9MSG - chains I and J of the 14 polymer chains in the assembly; structure by electron microscopy, 2.70 A resolution.

Chain I:
Name: DNA-directed RNA polymerase subunit beta
From: Escherichia coli
Notes: EC 2.7.7.6
Reference sequence: P0A8V2 (RPOB_ECOLI); residue numbers follow UniProt; this construct covers 1-1342
Amino-acid sequence (1342 residues; numbered 1 to 1342; the number before each row is that of its first residue):
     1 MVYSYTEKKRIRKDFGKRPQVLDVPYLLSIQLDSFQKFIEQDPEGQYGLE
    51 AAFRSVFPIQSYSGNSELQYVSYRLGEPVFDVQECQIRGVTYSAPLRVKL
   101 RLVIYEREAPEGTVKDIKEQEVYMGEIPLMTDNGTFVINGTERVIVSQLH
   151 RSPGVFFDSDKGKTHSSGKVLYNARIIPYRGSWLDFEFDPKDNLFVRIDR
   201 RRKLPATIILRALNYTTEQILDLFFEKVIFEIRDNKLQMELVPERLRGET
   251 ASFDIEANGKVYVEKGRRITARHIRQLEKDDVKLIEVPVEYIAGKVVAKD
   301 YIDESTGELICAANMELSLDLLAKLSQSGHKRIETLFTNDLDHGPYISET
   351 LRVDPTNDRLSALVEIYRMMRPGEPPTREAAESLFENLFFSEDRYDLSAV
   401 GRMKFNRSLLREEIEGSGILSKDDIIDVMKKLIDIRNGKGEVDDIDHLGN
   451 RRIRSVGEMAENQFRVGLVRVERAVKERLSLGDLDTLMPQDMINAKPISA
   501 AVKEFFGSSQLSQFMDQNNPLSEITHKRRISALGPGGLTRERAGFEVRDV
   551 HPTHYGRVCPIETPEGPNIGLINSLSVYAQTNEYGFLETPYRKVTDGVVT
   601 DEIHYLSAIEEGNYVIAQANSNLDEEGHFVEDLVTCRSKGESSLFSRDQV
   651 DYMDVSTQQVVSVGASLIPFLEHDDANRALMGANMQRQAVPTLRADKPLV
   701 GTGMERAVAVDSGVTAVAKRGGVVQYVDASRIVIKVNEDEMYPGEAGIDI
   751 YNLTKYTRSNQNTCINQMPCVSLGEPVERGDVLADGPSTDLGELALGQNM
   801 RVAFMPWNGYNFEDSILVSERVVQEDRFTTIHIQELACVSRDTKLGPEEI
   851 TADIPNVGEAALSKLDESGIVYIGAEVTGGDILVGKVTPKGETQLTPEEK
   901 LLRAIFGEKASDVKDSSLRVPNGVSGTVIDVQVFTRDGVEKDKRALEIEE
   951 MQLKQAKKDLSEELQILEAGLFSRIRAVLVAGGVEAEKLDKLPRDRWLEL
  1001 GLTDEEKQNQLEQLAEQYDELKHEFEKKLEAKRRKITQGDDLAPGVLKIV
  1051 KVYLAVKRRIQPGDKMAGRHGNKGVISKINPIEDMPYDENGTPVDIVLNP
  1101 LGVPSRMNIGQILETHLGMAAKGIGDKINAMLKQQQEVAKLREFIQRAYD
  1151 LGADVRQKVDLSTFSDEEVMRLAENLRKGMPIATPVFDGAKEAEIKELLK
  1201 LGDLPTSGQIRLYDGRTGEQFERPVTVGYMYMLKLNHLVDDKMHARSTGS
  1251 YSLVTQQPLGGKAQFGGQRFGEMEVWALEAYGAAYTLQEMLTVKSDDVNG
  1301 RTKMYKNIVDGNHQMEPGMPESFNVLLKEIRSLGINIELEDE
Not modelled in the structure: 1, 1342
Residues lining bound ligands: pyrophosphate (POP): Arg-678, Ser-1105, Arg-1106
Curated features (UniProtKB/Swiss-Prot):
  - modified residue (N6-acetyllysine): Lys-1022, Lys-1200
  - mutagenesis: Ile-561 (I561S: Resistant to antibiotics salinamide A and B), Ile-569 (I569S: Resistant to antibiotics salinamide A and B), Ala-665 (A665E: Resistant to antibiotics salinamide A and B), Asp-675 (D675A/G: Resistant to antibiotics salinamide A and B), Asn-677 (N677H/K: Resistant to antibiotics salinamide A and B), Leu-680 (L680M: Resistant to antibiotics salinamide A and B), Glu-813 (E813K: Disrupts the enzyme's active center)

Chain J:
Name: DNA-directed RNA polymerase subunit beta'
From: Escherichia coli
Notes: EC 2.7.7.6
Reference sequence: P0A8T8 (RPOC_ECO57); residue numbers follow UniProt; this construct covers 1-1407
Amino-acid sequence (1415 residues; numbered 1 to 1415; the number before each row is that of its first residue):
     1 MKDLLKFLKAQTKTEEFDAIKIALASPDMIRSWSFGEVKKPETINYRTFK
    51 PERDGLFCARIFGPVKDYECLCGKYKRLKHRGVICEKCGVEVTQTKVRRE
   101 RMGHIELASPTAHIWFLKSLPSRIGLLLDMPLRDIERVLYFESYVVIEGG
   151 MTNLERQQILTEEQYLDALEEFGDEFDAKMGAEAIQALLKSMDLEQECEQ
   201 LREELNETNSETKRKKLTKRIKLLEAFVQSGNKPEWMILTVLPVLPPDLR
   251 PLVPLDGGRFATSDLNDLYRRVINRNNRLKRLLDLAAPDIIVRNEKRMLQ
   301 EAVDALLDNGRRGRAITGSNKRPLKSLADMIKGKQGRFRQNLLGKRVDYS
   351 GRSVITVGPYLRLHQCGLPKKMALELFKPFIYGKLELRGLATTIKAAKKM
   401 VEREEAVVWDILDEVIREHPVLLNRAPTLHRLGIQAFEPVLIEGKAIQLH
   451 PLVCAAYNADFDGDQMAVHVPLTLEAQLEARALMMSTNNILSPANGEPII
   501 VPSQDVVLGLYYMTRDCVNAKGEGMVLTGPKEAERLYRSGLASLHARVKV
   551 RITEYEKDANGELVAKTSLKDTTVGRAILWMIVPKGLPYSIVNQALGKKA
   601 ISKMLNTCYRILGLKPTVIFADQIMYTGFAYAARSGASVGIDDMVIPEKK
   651 HEIISEAEAEVAEIQEQFQSGLVTAGERYNKVIDIWAAANDRVSKAMMDN
   701 LQTETVINRDGQEEKQVSFNSIYMMADSGARGSAAQIRQLAGMRGLMAKP
   751 DGSIIETPITANFREGLNVLQYFISTHGARKGLADTALKTANSGYLTRRL
   801 VDVAQDLVVTEDDCGTHEGIMMTPVIEGGDVKEPLRDRVLGRVTAEDVLK
   851 PGTADILVPRNTLLHEQWCDLLEENSVDAVKVRSVVSCDTDFGVCAHCYG
   901 RDLARGHIINKGEAIGVIAAQSIGEPGTQLTMRTFHIGGAASRAAAESSI
   951 QVKNKGSIKLSNVKSVVNSSGKLVITSRNTELKLIDEFGRTKESYKVPYG
  1001 AVLAKGDGEQVAGGETVANWDPHTMPVITEVSGFVRFTDMIDGQTITRQT
  1051 DELTGLSSLVVLDSAERTAGGKDLRPALKIVDAQGNDVLIPGTDMPAQYF
  1101 LPGKAIVQLEDGVQISSGDTLARIPQESGGTKDITGGLPRVADLFEARRP
  1151 KEPAILAEISGIVSFGKETKGKRRLVITPVDGSDPYEEMIPKWRQLNVFE
  1201 GERVERGDVISDGPEAPHDILRLRGVHAVTRYIVNEVQDVYRLQGVKIND
  1251 KHIEVIVRQMLRKATIVNAGSSDFLEGEQVEYSRVKIANRELEANGKVGA
  1301 TYSRDLLGITKASLATESFISAASFQETTRVLTEAAVAGKRDELRGLKEN
  1351 VIVGRLIPAGTGYAYHQDRMRRRAAGEAPAAPQVTAEDASASLAELLNAG
  1401 LGGSDNELELEVLFQ
Not modelled in the structure: 933-947, 1127-1134, 1375-1415
Sequence notes: expression tag (1408-1415)
Metal / ion sites: Zn2+ site 1: Cys-70, Cys-72, Cys-85, Cys-88; Mg2+: Asp-460, Asp-462, Asp-464; Zn2+ site 2: Cys-814, Cys-888, Cys-895, Cys-898
Curated features (UniProtKB/Swiss-Prot):
  - binding site (Zn(2+)): Cys-70, Cys-72, Cys-85, Cys-88, Cys-814, Cys-888, Cys-895, Cys-898
  - binding site (Mg(2+)): Asp-460, Asp-462, Asp-464
  - modified residue: Lys-972 (N6-acetyllysine)

Interface between chain I and chain J:
Residue-residue contacts (295):
  Phe-545(I) with Asp-785(J); Leu-788(J), hydrophobic
  Arg-548(I) with Arg-780(J)
  Val-550(I) with Pro-750(J); His-777(J), hydrogen bond (backbone-side chain); Arg-780(J)
  His-551(I) with Phe-773(J)
  Tyr-555(I) with Val-769(J); Phe-773(J)
  Pro-560(I) with Phe-773(J), hydrophobic; Thr-776(J); Arg-780(J)
  Ile-561(I) with Tyr-772(J), hydrophobic
  Thr-563(I) with Arg-780(J)
  Gly-566(I) with Ala-787(J)
  Ile-569(I) with Leu-783(J), hydrophobic; Ala-784(J)
  Gln-618(I) with Leu-770(J)
  Thr-635(I) with Leu-770(J)
  Arg-637(I) with Leu-770(J)
  Ser-642(I) with Leu-770(J)
  Thr-657(I) with Val-769(J)
  Val-660(I) with Val-769(J), hydrophobic; Phe-773(J), hydrophobic
  Leu-671(I) with Tyr-772(J)
  Glu-672(I) with Gly-766(J); Leu-767(J), hydrogen bond (backbone-backbone)
  His-673(I) with Phe-763(J), hydrogen bond (side chain-backbone); Arg-764(J), hydrogen bond (side chain-backbone); Glu-765(J); Gly-766(J)
  Asp-674(I) with Phe-763(J); Tyr-772(J), hydrogen bond (backbone-side chain)
  Asp-675(I) with Phe-763(J); Tyr-772(J)
  Ala-676(I) with Tyr-772(J); Ala-779(J), hydrophobic
  Asn-677(I) with Ala-779(J); Leu-783(J)
  Ala-679(I) with Tyr-772(J)
  Leu-680(I) with Leu-783(J), hydrophobic
  Phe-804(I) with Ala-637(J); Ser-638(J), hydrogen bond (backbone-side chain)
  Met-805(I) with Ala-637(J)
  Pro-806(I) with Asp-505(J); Ala-632(J); Ala-633(J); Ala-637(J)
  Asn-808(I) with Pro-359(J); Ala-633(J)
  Gly-809(I) with Val-357(J); Pro-359(J); Phe-629(J)
  Tyr-810(I) with Pro-359(J)
  Phe-812(I) with Pro-451(J), hydrophobic; Phe-461(J); Ser-503(J); Asp-505(J); Phe-629(J), hydrophobic
  Glu-813(I) with Asp-460(J); Phe-461(J), hydrogen bond (backbone-backbone); Gln-504(J)
  Asp-814(I) with Phe-461(J)
  Ser-815(I) with Val-357(J); Phe-461(J)
  Arg-841(I) with Asp-256(J)
  Lys-1065(I) with Asp-462(J)
  Lys-1073(I) with Asp-462(J)
  Val-1075(I) with Thr-356(J); Phe-461(J), hydrogen bond (backbone-backbone); Asp-462(J); Gly-463(J)
  Ile-1076(I) with Thr-356(J)
  Asn-1099(I) with Asp-505(J)
  Pro-1100(I) with Ala-637(J); Val-639(J), hydrophobic
  Leu-1101(I) with Gln-504(J); Leu-508(J), hydrophobic; Met-725(J), hydrophobic; Ala-730(J), hydrophobic; Arg-731(J)
  Ser-1105(I) with Arg-731(J); Gln-736(J)
  Arg-1106(I) with Arg-731(J)
  Met-1107(I) with Gln-739(J); Leu-740(J), hydrophobic
  Ile-1109(I) with Met-644(J), hydrophobic; Leu-740(J), hydrophobic
  Ile-1112(I) with Val-639(J), hydrophobic
  His-1116(I) with Ile-641(J)
  Phe-1187(I) with Leu-767(J); Val-769(J), hydrophobic
  Glu-1192(I) with Ile-641(J); Arg-764(J), salt bridge
  Lys-1196(I) with Asp-642(J), salt bridge
  Ser-1207(I) with Asp-642(J)
  Glu-1219(I) with Arg-634(J), salt bridge
  Phe-1221(I) with Ala-633(J); Arg-634(J)
  Glu-1222(I) with Tyr-512(J), hydrogen bond; Tyr-537(J), hydrogen bond; Arg-634(J); Ser-635(J)
  Arg-1223(I) with Ser-635(J), hydrogen bond (backbone-backbone); Gly-636(J); Phe-719(J), hydrogen bond (side chain-backbone); Ser-721(J), hydrogen bond; Met-724(J)
  Pro-1224(I) with Gly-636(J); Ser-638(J)
  Val-1225(I) with Gly-636(J); Ser-638(J)
  Thr-1226(I) with Ser-638(J), hydrogen bond (backbone-side chain); Val-639(J), hydrogen bond (side chain-backbone); Gly-640(J)
  Val-1239(I) with Lys-445(J)
  Asp-1240(I) with Lys-445(J), salt bridge
  Lys-1242(I) with Arg-352(J); Val-354(J); Gln-465(J)
  Met-1243(I) with Arg-352(J); Ser-353(J); Met-372(J), hydrophobic; Lys-445(J)
  His-1244(I) with Gly-351(J); Arg-352(J), hydrogen bond (backbone-backbone); Met-372(J)
  Ala-1245(I) with Ser-350(J); Glu-375(J)
  Arg-1246(I) with Asp-348(J), salt bridge; Tyr-349(J); Ser-350(J), hydrogen bond (backbone-backbone); Glu-375(J); Leu-376(J)
  Ser-1247(I) with Asp-348(J); Tyr-349(J); Glu-375(J), hydrogen bond (backbone-side chain); Pro-379(J)
  Tyr-1251(I) with Asp-348(J), hydrogen bond
  Leu-1253(I) with Arg-99(J), hydrogen bond (backbone-side chain)
  Val-1254(I) with Arg-99(J), hydrogen bond (backbone-side chain); Pro-251(J); Arg-337(J)
  Thr-1255(I) with Asn-341(J)
  Gln-1256(I) with Arg-99(J)
  Gln-1257(I) with Asn-341(J), hydrogen bond (side chain-backbone); Lys-345(J)
  Pro-1258(I) with Arg-346(J); Asp-348(J)
  Leu-1259(I) with Arg-346(J)
  Gly-1260(I) with Arg-346(J)
  Phe-1265(I) with Glu-375(J)
  Gly-1267(I) with Arg-346(J), hydrogen bond (backbone-side chain); Val-347(J)
  Gln-1268(I) with Arg-346(J); Val-347(J), hydrogen bond (backbone-backbone); Ser-350(J), hydrogen bond (backbone-side chain); Gly-351(J); Arg-352(J), hydrogen bond
  Arg-1269(I) with Arg-339(J), hydrogen bond (side chain-backbone); Gln-340(J), hydrogen bond (side chain-backbone); Gly-344(J), hydrogen bond (side chain-backbone); Lys-345(J); Arg-346(J)
  Phe-1270(I) with Gly-344(J); Lys-345(J), hydrogen bond (backbone-backbone)
  Glu-1272(I) with Leu-343(J); Arg-798(J), salt bridge
  Met-1273(I) with Thr-428(J)
  Glu-1274(I) with Asn-424(J); Thr-428(J), hydrogen bond; Ile-434(J)
  Val-1275(I) with Leu-343(J)
  Trp-1276(I) with Arg-798(J); Val-801(J); Val-917(J); Gln-921(J)
  Ala-1277(I) with Thr-428(J); Arg-431(J); Ile-434(J), hydrophobic; Gln-921(J)
  Leu-1278(I) with Met-484(J), hydrophobic
  Glu-1279(I) with Gln-805(J), hydrogen bond; Ala-914(J); Val-1351(J); Ile-1357(J)
  Ala-1280(I) with Arg-431(J), hydrogen bond (backbone-side chain); Ile-918(J), hydrophobic; Gln-921(J)
  Tyr-1281(I) with Arg-431(J), hydrogen bond (side chain-backbone); Leu-432(J); Ile-434(J), hydrogen bond (side chain-backbone); Leu-483(J); Met-484(J), hydrophobic; Asn-489(J), hydrogen bond
  Gly-1282(I) with Gly-1360(J); Thr-1361(J), hydrogen bond (backbone-backbone)
  Ala-1283(I) with Glu-479(J)
  Ala-1284(I) with Glu-479(J), hydrogen bond (backbone-side chain); Leu-1356(J); Thr-1361(J), hydrogen bond (backbone-side chain); Gly-1362(J)
  Tyr-1285(I) with Glu-475(J); Glu-479(J), hydrogen bond (backbone-side chain); Thr-1361(J)
  Thr-1286(I) with Ala-476(J); Glu-479(J), hydrogen bond
  Gln-1288(I) with Gly-1354(J); Leu-1356(J)
  Glu-1289(I) with Pro-471(J); Leu-472(J), hydrogen bond (side chain-backbone); Thr-473(J), hydrogen bond (side chain-backbone); Ala-476(J)
  Met-1290(I) with Val-347(J)
  Leu-1291(I) with Lys-345(J), hydrogen bond (backbone-side chain); Val-1351(J)
  Thr-1292(I) with Gly-1354(J)
  Lys-1294(I) with Val-347(J); Asp-348(J), hydrogen bond (backbone-backbone); Val-470(J), hydrogen bond (side chain-backbone); Leu-472(J)
  Ser-1295(I) with Lys-345(J); Arg-346(J), hydrogen bond (side chain-backbone)
  Asp-1296(I) with Lys-345(J), salt bridge
  Asn-1299(I) with Thr-12(J)
  Met-1304(I) with Leu-472(J), hydrophobic; Thr-473(J)
  Tyr-1305(I) with Tyr-349(J); Pro-379(J), hydrophobic; Tyr-382(J)
  Ile-1308(I) with Pro-379(J), hydrophobic; Phe-380(J); Leu-472(J), hydrophobic
  Val-1309(I) with Gly-383(J); Glu-386(J)
  His-1313(I) with Phe-380(J); Leu-472(J); Thr-473(J); Leu-474(J), hydrogen bond (backbone-backbone); Gln-477(J)
  Met-1315(I) with Thr-473(J)
  Met-1319(I) with Phe-17(J), hydrophobic
  Pro-1320(I) with Val-1353(J)
  Glu-1321(I) with Arg-99(J), salt bridge
  Ser-1322(I) with Asn-341(J); Leu-342(J)
  Phe-1323(I) with Ile-20(J), hydrophobic; Leu-342(J); Ile-1352(J), hydrophobic
  Val-1325(I) with Arg-99(J); Arg-337(J)
  Leu-1326(I) with Ile-331(J), hydrophobic; Phe-338(J), hydrophobic; Leu-342(J), hydrophobic
  Lys-1328(I) with Glu-100(J); Leu-245(J); Leu-249(J)
  Glu-1329(I) with Ile-331(J); Arg-337(J), salt bridge
  Arg-1331(I) with Trp-33(J); Pro-243(J)
  Ser-1332(I) with Met-102(J); Leu-245(J); Leu-327(J)
  Leu-1333(I) with His-113(J), hydrogen bond (backbone-side chain); Trp-115(J), hydrophobic; Leu-307(J), hydrophobic; Leu-327(J), hydrophobic
  Gly-1334(I) with Ala-25(J)
  Ile-1335(I) with Ile-22(J), hydrophobic; Ala-23(J); Trp-33(J); Trp-115(J), hydrophobic
  Asn-1336(I) with Lys-21(J); Ile-22(J); Ala-23(J), hydrogen bond (backbone-backbone); Leu-24(J); Ala-25(J); Met-29(J); Trp-33(J)
  Ile-1337(I) with Ile-20(J), hydrophobic; Lys-21(J)
  Glu-1338(I) with Ile-20(J); Lys-21(J), hydrogen bond (backbone-backbone)
  Leu-1339(I) with Glu-15(J); Ala-19(J); Ile-20(J), hydrophobic
  Glu-1340(I) with Phe-17(J); Asp-18(J), hydrogen bond (backbone-backbone); Ala-19(J), hydrogen bond (backbone-backbone); Lys-21(J); Arg-1341(J), salt bridge
  Asp-1341(I) with Glu-16(J); Phe-17(J); Asp-18(J)
Other interface residues (no listed pair), chain I (161 interface residues in all): Asp-549, Pro-552, Cys-559, Gly-570, Asn-573, Asn-620, Trp-807, Asn-811, Lys-844, Gln-1061, Pro-1062, Gly-1063, Gly-1074, Ser-1077, Gly-1102, Val-1103, Pro-1104, Leu-1113, Lys-1191, Gln-1209, Thr-1248, Gly-1261, Gly-1271, Leu-1287, Arg-1301, Lys-1303, Gln-1314, Gly-1318, Ile-1330
Other interface residues (no listed pair), chain J (172 interface residues in all): Thr-14, Arg-47, Val-244, Asp-248, Met-330, Tyr-360, Lys-371, Lys-378, Leu-422, Pro-427, Leu-429, His-430, Gln-435, Ala-446, Cys-454, Ala-459, His-469, Ala-630, Gly-732, Arg-744, Asn-768, Lys-781, Phe-1319, Leu-1332, Ala-1336, Leu-1347, Arg-1355, Ala-1359

Summary:
The interface between chain I and chain J involves 161 residues on one side and 172 on the other, with 53
hydrogen bonds and 10 salt bridges. Polar contacts include Glu-1192(I)/Arg-764(J), Lys-1196(I)/Asp-642(J) and
Glu-1219(I)/Arg-634(J). Chain I binds pyrophosphate.
Chain I is DNA-directed RNA polymerase subunit beta and chain J is DNA-directed RNA polymerase subunit beta',
both from Escherichia coli; the structure, De novo SigN RNA polymerase transcription initiation intermediate
with bound SigN-RII, was determined by electron microscopy, deposited together with 9MSE, 9MSF, 9MSH and 9MSJ.
